4KNR - chain A; structure by X-ray diffraction, 2.10 A resolution.

# Chain A
Protein: Bifunctional protein GlmU
Source organism: Haemophilus influenzae
Notes: EC 2.7.7.23, 2.3.1.157
Reference sequence: P43889 (GLMU_HAEIN); residues 1-456 here = UniProt positions 1-456
Sequence (456 residues; each row starts with the number of its first residue):
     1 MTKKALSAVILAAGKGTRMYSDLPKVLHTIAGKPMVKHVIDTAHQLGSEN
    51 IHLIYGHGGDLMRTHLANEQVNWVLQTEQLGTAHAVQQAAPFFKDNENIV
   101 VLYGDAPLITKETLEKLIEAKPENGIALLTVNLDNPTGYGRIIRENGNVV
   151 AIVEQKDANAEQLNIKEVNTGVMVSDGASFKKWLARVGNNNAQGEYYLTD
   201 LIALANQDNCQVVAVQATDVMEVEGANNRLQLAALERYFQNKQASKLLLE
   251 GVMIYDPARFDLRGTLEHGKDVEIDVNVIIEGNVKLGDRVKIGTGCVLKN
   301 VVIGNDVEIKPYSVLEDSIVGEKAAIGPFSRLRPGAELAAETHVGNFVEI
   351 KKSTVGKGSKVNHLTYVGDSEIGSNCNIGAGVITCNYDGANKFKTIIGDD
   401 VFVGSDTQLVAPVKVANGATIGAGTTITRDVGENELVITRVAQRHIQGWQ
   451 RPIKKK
Disordered / not traced: 1-3, 454-456
Curated features (UniProtKB/Swiss-Prot):
  - region: Leu230 to Glu250 (Linker)
  - active site: His363 (Proton acceptor)
  - binding site (UDP-N-acetyl-alpha-D-glucosamine): Leu11 to Gly14, Lys25, Gln76, Gly81, Thr82, Tyr103 to Asp105, Gly140, Glu154, Asn169, Asn227, Arg333, Lys351, Tyr366, Asn377
  - binding site (Mg(2+)): Asp105, Asn227
  - binding site (acetyl-CoA): Ala380, Asn386, Tyr387, Ser405, Ala423, Arg440
  - mutagenesis: Lys25 (K25A: No pyrophosphorylase activity), Gln76 (Q76A: No pyrophosphorylase activity), Tyr103 (Y103A: Reduces the pyrophosphorylase activity), Asp105 (D105A: No pyrophosphorylase activity), Val223 (V223A: Reduces slightly the pyrophosphorylase activity), Glu224 (E224A: Reduces the pyrophosphorylase activity)
Metal / ion sites: Mg2+ site 1 near Asp406 (its only coordinating residue here)
Small-molecule neighbours: 1S8 (N-{4-[(2-benzyl-7-hydroxy-6-methoxyquinazolin-4-yl)amino]phenyl}benzamide): Leu11, Ala12, Ala13, Gly14, Lys25, Val26, Thr82, Tyr103, Asp105, Ala106, Val131, Leu133, Tyr139, Val168, Asn169, Thr170, Gly171, Val220, Val223, Glu224, Gly225

# In short
Chain A binds compound 1S8. From UniProt: active-site residue His363, 19
UDP-N-acetyl-alpha-D-glucosamine-binding residues, Mg2+-binding residues Asp105 and Asn227 and 6
acetyl-CoA-binding residues.
Chain A is Bifunctional protein GlmU (Haemophilus influenzae); the structure, Hin GlmU bound to WG188, was
determined by X-ray diffraction, deposited together with 4KNX, 4KPX and 4KPZ.
